Entry 8Y3X (electron microscopy, 3.11 A resolution); this record covers chains A and D of the 5 polymer chains in the assembly.

# Chain A
Molecule: Cell division ATP-binding protein FtsE
From: Escherichia coli
Reference sequence: P0A9R7 (FTSE_ECOLI); residue numbers follow UniProt; this construct covers 1-222
Sequence (222 residues; row label = number of the first residue in the row):
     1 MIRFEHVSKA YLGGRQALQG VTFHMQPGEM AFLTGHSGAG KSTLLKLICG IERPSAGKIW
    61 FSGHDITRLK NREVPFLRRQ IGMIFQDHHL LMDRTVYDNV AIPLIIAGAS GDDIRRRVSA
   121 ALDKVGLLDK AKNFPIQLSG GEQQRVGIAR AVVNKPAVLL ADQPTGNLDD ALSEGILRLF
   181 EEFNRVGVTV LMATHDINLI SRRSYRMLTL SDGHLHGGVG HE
Unresolved in the structure: 219-222
Construct notes: engineered mutation Gln163 (Glu in P0A9R7)
Ligand contacts:
  - ATP (adenosine-5'-triphosphate), molecule 1: Tyr11, Arg15, Ala17, His36, Ser37, Gly38, Ala39, Gly40, Lys41, Ser42, Thr43, Gln86, Gln163, His195
  - ATP, molecule 2: Lys130, Ile136, Gln137, Leu138, Ser139, Gly140, Gly141, Glu142, Asn167
Curated features (UniProtKB/Swiss-Prot):
  - binding site (ATP): Gly35 to Ser42
  - mutagenesis: Lys41 (K41R: Does not bind ATP), Cys49 (C49A: Prevents dimer formation. Does not alter ATP-binding)
From the paper describing this entry:
  - catalytic residues: Lys41, Asp162 (by similarity / conservation)

# Chain D
Molecule: Cell division protein FtsX
From: Escherichia coli
Reference sequence: P0AC30 (FTSX_ECOLI); residues 11-362 here correspond to UniProt positions 1-352 (UniProt number = residue number - 10)
Sequence (352 residues; each row starts with the number of its first residue):
    11 MNKRDAINHI RQFGGRLDRF RKSVGGSGDG GRNAPKRAKS SPKPVNRKTN VFNEQVRYAF
    71 HGALQDLKSK PFATFLTVMV IAISLTLPSV CYMVYKNVNQ AATQYYPSPQ ITVYLQKTLD
   131 DDAAAGVVAQ LQAEQGVEKV NYLSREDALG EFRNWSGFGG ALDMLEENPL PAVAVVIPKL
   191 DFQGTESLNT LRDRITQING IDEVRMDDSW FARLAALTGL VGRVSAMIGV LMVAAVFLVI
   251 GNSVRLSIFA RRDSINVQKL IGATDGFILR PFLYGGALLG FSGALLSLIL SEILVLRLSS
   311 AVAEVAQVFG TKFDINGLSF DECLLLLLVC SMIGWVAAWL ATVQHLRHFT PE
Unresolved in the structure: 11-62, 362

# Chain A / chain D interface
Contacting residue pairs (29):
  Gly50(A) with Pro361(D)
  Ile51(A) with Lys269(D); Pro361(D)
  Arg53(A) with Pro361(D), hydrogen bond (side chain-backbone)
  Asn71(A) with Thr360(D)
  Pro75(A) with Gly272(D), hydrogen bond (backbone-backbone)
  Arg78(A) with Gln268(D), hydrogen bond (side chain-backbone); Lys269(D); Leu270(D); Ile271(D)
  Arg79(A) with Ile271(D); Gly272(D), hydrogen bond (side chain-backbone); Thr274(D)
  Met83(A) with Lys269(D); Leu270(D)
  Phe85(A) with Lys269(D)
  His89(A) with Asn266(D), hydrogen bond; Lys269(D), hydrogen bond
  Leu91(A) with Ser264(D); Asn266(D)
  Arg94(A) with Tyr68(D), hydrogen bond
  Pro103(A) with Ile271(D)
  Ile105(A) with Phe277(D), hydrophobic
  Ile106(A) with Leu270(D), hydrophobic; Ile271(D), hydrophobic; Gly272(D); Ala273(D), hydrophobic; Phe277(D), hydrophobic
  Arg150(A) with Leu270(D)
Other interface residues (no listed pair), chain A (20 interface residues in all): Ile81, Leu90, Ile102, Asn154
Other interface residues (no listed pair), chain D (14 interface residues in all): Val267

# In short
The interface between chain A and chain D involves 20 residues on one side and 14 on the other; the contacts
include 7 hydrogen bonds. Polar contacts include Arg53(A)-Pro361(D), Arg78(A)-Gln268(D) and
Arg79(A)-Gly272(D). Chain A binds ATP. The paper reports catalytic residues Lys41(A) and Asp162(A).
Chain A is Cell division ATP-binding protein FtsE and chain D is Cell division protein FtsX, both from
Escherichia coli; the structure, Cell divisome sPG hydrolysis machinery FtsEX-EnvC, was determined by electron
microscopy, deposited together with 8X61.
